4M9P - chain A; structure by X-ray diffraction, 1.72 A resolution.

[Chain A]
Name: Filamin-A
Source organism: Homo sapiens
Notes: fragment: domains 3-5
UniProt: P21333 (FLNA_HUMAN); residues 478-766 here = UniProt positions 478-766
Amino-acid sequence (291 residues; row label = number of the first residue in the row):
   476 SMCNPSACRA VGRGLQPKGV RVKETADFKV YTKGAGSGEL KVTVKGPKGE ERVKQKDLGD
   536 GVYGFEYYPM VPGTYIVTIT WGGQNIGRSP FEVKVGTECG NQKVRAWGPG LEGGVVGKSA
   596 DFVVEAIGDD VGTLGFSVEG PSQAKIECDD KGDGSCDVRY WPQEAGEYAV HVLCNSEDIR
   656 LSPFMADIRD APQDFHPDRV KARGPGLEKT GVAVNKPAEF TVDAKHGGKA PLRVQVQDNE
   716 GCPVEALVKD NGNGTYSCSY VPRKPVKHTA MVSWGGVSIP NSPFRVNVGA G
Disordered / not traced: 476-477
Differences from the reference sequence: expression tag (476-477)
UniProt features mapped onto this chain:
  - modified residue (N6-acetyllysine): Lys-508, Lys-700
  - natural variant: Thr-555 (T555K: In OPD2), Val-606 (V606L: Found in a child with developmental disabilities; uncertain significance), Pro-637 (P637Q: In CVDPX), Leu-656 (L656F: In PVNH1), Val-711 (V711D: In CVDPX)
What the authors report for this chain:
  - disease-associated variants - P637E, V711D: decreased stability (proposed by the authors, not directly observed)

[Summary]
The paper reports that P637E and V711D reduce stability.
Chain A is Filamin-A (Homo sapiens); the structure, Crystal structure of the human filamin A Ig-like domains
3-5, was determined by X-ray diffraction together with 4MGX and 3V8O from the same study.
